PDB entry 2VN3 | X-ray diffraction, 2.35 A resolution | chain A

Chain A:
Molecule: Dissimilatory copper-containing nitrite reductase
From: Alcaligenes xylosoxydans xylosoxydans
UniProtKB: O68601 (O68601_ALCXX); residues 1-336 here correspond to UniProt positions 25-360 (UniProt number = residue number + 24)
Sequence (337 residues; row label = number of the first residue in the row; numbering starts at 0):
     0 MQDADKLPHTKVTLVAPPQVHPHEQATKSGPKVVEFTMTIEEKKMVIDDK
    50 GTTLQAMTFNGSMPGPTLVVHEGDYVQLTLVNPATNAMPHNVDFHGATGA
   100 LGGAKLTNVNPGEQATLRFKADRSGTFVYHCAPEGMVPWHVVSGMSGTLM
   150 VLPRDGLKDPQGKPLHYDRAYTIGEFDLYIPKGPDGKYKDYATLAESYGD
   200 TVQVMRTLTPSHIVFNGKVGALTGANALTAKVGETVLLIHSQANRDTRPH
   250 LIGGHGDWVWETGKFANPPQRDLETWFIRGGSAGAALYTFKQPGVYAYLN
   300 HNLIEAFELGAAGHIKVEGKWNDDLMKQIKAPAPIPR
Unresolved in the structure: 0
Metal / ion sites: Cu ion site 1: H89, C130, H139; Cu ion site 2: H94, H129, H300; Zn2+: H165, E195

Summary:
H89, C130 and H139 coordinate Cu ion site 1. H94, H129 and H300 coordinate Cu ion site 2.
Chain A is Dissimilatory copper-containing nitrite reductase (Alcaligenes xylosoxydans xylosoxydans); the
structure, Nitrite Reductase from Alcaligenes xylosoxidans, was determined by X-ray diffraction together with
2VMJ from the same study.
